Entry 6H0K (X-ray diffraction, 2.20 A resolution); this record covers chain A.

[Chain A]
Molecule: Lysozyme C
Organism: Gallus gallus
Notes: EC 3.2.1.17
UniProt: P00698 (LYSC_CHICK); residues 1-129 here correspond to UniProt positions 19-147 (UniProt number = residue number + 18)
Amino-acid sequence (129 residues; numbered 1 to 129; the number before each row is that of its first residue):
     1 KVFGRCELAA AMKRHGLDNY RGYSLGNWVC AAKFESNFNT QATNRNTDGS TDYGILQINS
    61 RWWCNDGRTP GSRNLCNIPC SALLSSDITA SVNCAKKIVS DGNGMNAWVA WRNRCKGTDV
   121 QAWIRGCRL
Unresolved in the structure: 129
Curated features (UniProtKB/Swiss-Prot):
  - active site: Glu-35, Asp-52
  - binding site (substrate): Asp-101
Cystine bridges: Cys-6/Cys-127, Cys-30/Cys-115, Cys-64/Cys-80, Cys-76/Cys-94

[Overview]
From UniProt: active-site residues Glu-35 and Asp-52 and substrate-binding residue Asp-101.
Chain A is Lysozyme C (Gallus gallus); the structure, Hen egg-white lysozyme structure, was determined by
X-ray diffraction (same publication as 6GW9, 6GWA and 6H0L).
